Entry 2MNZ (solution NMR); this record covers chains A and B.

== Chain A ==
Name: Lysine-specific demethylase 5B
Organism: Homo sapiens
Notes: EC 1.14.11.-; fragment: Zinc finger domain PHD1, residues 306-360
Reference sequence: Q9UGL1 (KDM5B_HUMAN); residues 306-360 here = UniProt positions 306-360
Amino-acid sequence (55 residues; row label = number of the first residue in the row):
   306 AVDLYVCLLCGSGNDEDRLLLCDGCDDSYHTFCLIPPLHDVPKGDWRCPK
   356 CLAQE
Metal / ion sites: Zn2+ site 1: Cys-312, Cys-315, His-335, Cys-338; Zn2+ site 2: Cys-327, Cys-330, Cys-353, Cys-356
UniProt features mapped onto this chain:
  - zinc finger: Leu-309 to Gln-359 (PHD-type 1)
  - mutagenesis: Asp-308 (D308A: Slightly decreases interaction with histone H3. Decreases by 21% demethylase activity and repression of tumor suppressor genes expression), Leu-309 (L309A: No effect on interaction with histone H3), Tyr-310 (Y310A: Slightly decreases interaction with histone H3; Y310F: No effect on interaction with histone H3), Val-311 (V311A: No effect on interaction with histone H3), Glu-321 (E321A: Decreases interaction with histone H3), Asp-322 (D322A: No effect on interaction with histone H3), Leu-324 (L324A: No effect on interaction with histone H3), Leu-325 (L325A: Abolishes interaction with histone H3. Decreases by 44% demethylase activity and repression of tumor suppressor genes expression; when associated with A-328), Leu-326 (L326A: No effect on interaction with histone H3), Asp-328 (D328A: Almost abolishes interaction with histone H3. Decreases by 44% demethylase activity and repression of tumor suppressor genes expression; when associated with A-325), Asp-332 (D332A: No effect on interaction with histone H3), Ser-333 (S333A: No effect on interaction with histone H3), 4 further mutagenesis entries in UniProt
What the authors report for this chain:
  - Zn2+ coordination: His-335
  - mutagenesis - D308A: decreased catalytic activity on H3K4me3
  - mutagenesis - L325A/D328A, W351A: decreased catalytic activity

== Chain B ==
Name: H3K4me0
Amino-acid sequence (10 residues; each row starts with the number of its first residue):
   363 ARTKQTARKS

== Chain A / chain B interface ==
Contacting residue pairs (29):
  Val-307(A) with Lys-366(B)
  Asp-308(A) with Lys-366(B); Gln-367(B); Thr-368(B)
  Tyr-310(A) with Lys-366(B)
  Val-311(A) with Thr-368(B)
  Ser-317(A) with Thr-368(B)
  Gly-318(A) with Lys-366(B); Gln-367(B); Thr-368(B)
  Asn-319(A) with Thr-368(B)
  Asp-320(A) with Lys-366(B)
  Glu-321(A) with Thr-365(B); Lys-366(B); Gln-367(B)
  Leu-324(A) with Arg-364(B); Thr-365(B); Lys-366(B)
  Leu-325(A) with Ala-363(B); Arg-364(B)
  Leu-326(A) with Ala-363(B); Arg-364(B)
  Asp-328(A) with Arg-364(B)
  Val-346(A) with Thr-365(B)
  Pro-347(A) with Ala-363(B)
  Lys-348(A) with Ala-363(B)
  Gly-349(A) with Ala-363(B)
  Asp-350(A) with Ala-363(B)
  Trp-351(A) with Ala-363(B)
Interface residues without a listed pair, chain A (20 interface residues in all): Gly-316
Interface residues without a listed pair, chain B (7 interface residues in all): Arg-370
From the paper, about this interface:
  - residue pairs: Asp-308(A)/Thr-368(B) (backbone contact), Asp-308(A)/Lys-366(B) (hydrogen bond), Tyr-310(A)/Thr-368(B) (backbone contact), Tyr-310(A)/Lys-366(B) (hydrophobic contact), Glu-321(A)/Thr-365(B) (hydrogen bond), Leu-324(A)/Arg-364(B) (backbone contact), Leu-325(A)/Ala-363(B) (hydrophobic contact), Leu-326(A)/Lys-366(B) (backbone contact), Leu-326(A)/Arg-364(B) (hydrophobic contact), Asp-328(A)/Arg-364(B) (salt bridge), Pro-347(A)/Ala-363(B) (backbone contact), Gly-349(A)/Ala-363(B) (backbone contact), Trp-351(A)/Ala-363(B) (hydrophobic contact)

== Overview ==
20 residues of chain A face 7 of chain B across their interface. The authors report backbone contacts between
Asp-308(A) and Thr-368(B), Tyr-310(A) and Thr-368(B) and Leu-324(A) and Arg-364(B) among others; hydrogen
bonds between Asp-308(A) and Lys-366(B) and Glu-321(A) and Thr-365(B); hydrophobic contacts between Tyr-310(A)
and Lys-366(B), Leu-325(A) and Ala-363(B) and Leu-326(A) and Arg-364(B) among others. The paper reports that
L325A/D328A and W351A of chain A reduce catalytic activity; Zn2+ coordination by His-335(A).
Chain A is Lysine-specific demethylase 5B (Homo sapiens) and chain B is H3K4me0; the structure, NMR Structure
of KDM5B PHD1 finger in complex with H3K4me0(1-10aa), was determined by solution NMR.
